PDB entry 2V2X | X-ray diffraction, 1.60 A resolution | chains A and B of the 3 polymer chains in the assembly

# Chain A
Molecule: HLA class I histocompatibility antigen, a-2 alpha chain
From: Homo sapiens
Notes: fragment: peptide binding domain, residues 25-300
Reference sequence: P01892 (1A02_HUMAN); residues 1-276 here correspond to UniProt positions 25-300 (UniProt number = residue number + 24)
Sequence (276 residues; numbered 1 to 276; the number before each row is that of its first residue):
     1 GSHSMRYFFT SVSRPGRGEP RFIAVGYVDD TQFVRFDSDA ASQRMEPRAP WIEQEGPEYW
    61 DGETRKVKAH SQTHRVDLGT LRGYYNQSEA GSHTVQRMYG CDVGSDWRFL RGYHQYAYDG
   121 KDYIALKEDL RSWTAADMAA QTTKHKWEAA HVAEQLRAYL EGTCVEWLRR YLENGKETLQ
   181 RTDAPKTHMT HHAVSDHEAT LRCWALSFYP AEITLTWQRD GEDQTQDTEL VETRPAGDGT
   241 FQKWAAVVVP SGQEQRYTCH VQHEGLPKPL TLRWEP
Cystine bridges: Cys101-Cys164, Cys203-Cys259

# Chain B
Molecule: Beta-2 microglobulin
From: Homo sapiens
Reference sequence: P61769 (B2MG_HUMAN); residues 1-99 here correspond to UniProt positions 21-119 (UniProt number = residue number + 20)
Sequence (100 residues; numbered 0 to 99; the number before each row is that of its first residue; numbering starts at 0):
     0 MIQRTPKIQV YSRHPAENGK SNFLNCYVSG FHPSDIEVDL LKNGERIEKV EHSDLSFSKD
    60 WSFYLLYYTE FTPTEKDEYA CRVNHVTLSQ PKIVKWDRDM
Cystine bridges: Cys25-Cys80

# Chain A / chain B interface
Pairs across the interface (58; chain A residue first):
  Phe8(A) with Ser55(B); Phe56(B), hydrophobic
  Phe9(A) with Phe56(B)
  Thr10(A) with Phe56(B); Phe62(B)
  Val12(A) with Ser33(B)
  Ile23(A) with Leu54(B), hydrophobic
  Val25(A) with Asp53(B); Leu54(B); Ser55(B)
  Tyr27(A) with Ser55(B); Tyr63(B), hydrogen bond
  Gln32(A) with Asp53(B), hydrogen bond
  Arg35(A) with Asp53(B), salt bridge
  Arg48(A) with Asp53(B), salt bridge
  His93(A) with Met0(B)
  Gln96(A) with His31(B), hydrogen bond; Phe56(B); Trp60(B), hydrogen bond (side chain-backbone); Phe62(B)
  Arg97(A) with Phe56(B)
  Gln115(A) with Trp60(B)
  Tyr116(A) with Trp60(B)
  Ala117(A) with Trp60(B)
  Asp119(A) with Met0(B); Ile1(B); His31(B)
  Gly120(A) with Ile1(B); Arg3(B), hydrogen bond (backbone-side chain); His31(B)
  Lys121(A) with Ile1(B)
  Asp122(A) with Trp60(B), hydrogen bond
  Thr190(A) with Asp98(B), hydrogen bond
  Arg202(A) with Asp98(B), salt bridge; Met99(B)
  Trp204(A) with Asp98(B), hydrogen bond; Met99(B)
  Leu206(A) with Pro14(B), hydrophobic
  Val231(A) with Gln8(B)
  Glu232(A) with Lys6(B), salt bridge; Gln8(B), hydrogen bond (backbone-side chain); Tyr26(B); Ser28(B), hydrogen bond
  Arg234(A) with Gln8(B), hydrogen bond; Tyr10(B); Met99(B), hydrogen bond (side chain-backbone)
  Pro235(A) with Tyr10(B), hydrogen bond (backbone-side chain); Asn24(B); Tyr26(B)
  Ala236(A) with Arg12(B), hydrogen bond (backbone-side chain); Asn24(B), hydrogen bond (backbone-side chain)
  Gly237(A) with Arg12(B); Leu65(B)
  Asp238(A) with Arg12(B)
  Gln242(A) with Tyr10(B); Ser11(B), hydrogen bond (side chain-backbone); Arg12(B), hydrogen bond (side chain-backbone)
  Trp244(A) with Met99(B), hydrogen bond (side chain-backbone)
Other interface residues (no listed pair), chain A (37 interface residues in all): Ser92, Thr94, Met98, Thr233
Other interface residues (no listed pair), chain B (26 interface residues in all): Pro32, Asp59

# In short
37 residues of chain A and 26 residues of chain B are in contact, with 18 hydrogen bonds and 4 salt bridges.
Polar pairs include Arg35(A)-Asp53(B), Arg48(A)-Asp53(B) and Arg202(A)-Asp98(B).
Chain A is HLA class I histocompatibility antigen, a-2 alpha chain and chain B is Beta-2 microglobulin, both
from Homo sapiens; the structure, T cell cross-reactivity and conformational changes during TCR engagement,
was determined by X-ray diffraction (same publication as 2V2W).
